6PE5 - chains A and F of the 17 polymer chains in the assembly; structure by electron microscopy, 3.20 A resolution.

# Chain A
Molecule: V-type proton ATPase subunit a, vacuolar isoform
Source organism: Saccharomyces cerevisiae (strain ATCC 204508 / S288c)
UniProt: P32563 (VPH1_YEAST); residues 1-840 here = UniProt positions 1-840
Sequence (1012 residues; each row starts with the number of its first residue):
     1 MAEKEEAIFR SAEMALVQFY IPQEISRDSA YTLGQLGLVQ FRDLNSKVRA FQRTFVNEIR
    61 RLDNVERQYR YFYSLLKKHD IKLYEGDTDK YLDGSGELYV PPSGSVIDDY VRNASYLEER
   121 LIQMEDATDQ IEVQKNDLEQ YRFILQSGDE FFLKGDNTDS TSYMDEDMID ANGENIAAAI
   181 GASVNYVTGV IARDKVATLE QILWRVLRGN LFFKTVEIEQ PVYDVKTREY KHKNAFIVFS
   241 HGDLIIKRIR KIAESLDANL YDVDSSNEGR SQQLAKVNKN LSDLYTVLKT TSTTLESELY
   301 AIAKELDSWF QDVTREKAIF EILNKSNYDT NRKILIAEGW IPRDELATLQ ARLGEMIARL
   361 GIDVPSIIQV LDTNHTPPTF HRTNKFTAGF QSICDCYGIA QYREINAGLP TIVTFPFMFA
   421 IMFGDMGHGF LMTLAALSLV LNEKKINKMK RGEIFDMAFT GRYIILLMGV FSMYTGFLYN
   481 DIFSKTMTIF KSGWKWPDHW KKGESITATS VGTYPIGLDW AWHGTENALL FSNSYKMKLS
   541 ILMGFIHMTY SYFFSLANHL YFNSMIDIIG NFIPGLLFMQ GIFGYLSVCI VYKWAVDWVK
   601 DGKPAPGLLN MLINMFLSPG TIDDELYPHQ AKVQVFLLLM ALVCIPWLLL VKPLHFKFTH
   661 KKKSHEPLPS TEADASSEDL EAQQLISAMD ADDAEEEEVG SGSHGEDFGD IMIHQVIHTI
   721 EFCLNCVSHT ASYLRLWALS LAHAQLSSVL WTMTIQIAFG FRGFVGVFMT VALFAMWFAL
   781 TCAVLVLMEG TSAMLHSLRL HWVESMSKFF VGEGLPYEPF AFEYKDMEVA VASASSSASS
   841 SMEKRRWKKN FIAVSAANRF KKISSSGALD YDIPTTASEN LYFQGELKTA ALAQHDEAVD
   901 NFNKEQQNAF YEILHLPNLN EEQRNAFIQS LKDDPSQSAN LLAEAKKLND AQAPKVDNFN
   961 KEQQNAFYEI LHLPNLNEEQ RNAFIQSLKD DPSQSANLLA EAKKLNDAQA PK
Disordered / not traced: 1-2, 156-183, 660-706, 836-1012
Construct notes: expression tag (841-1012)

# Chain F
Molecule: Uncharacterized protein YPR170W-B
Source organism: Saccharomyces cerevisiae (strain ATCC 204508 / S288c)
UniProt: P0C5R9 (YP17B_YEAST); residues 1-85 here = UniProt positions 1-85
Sequence (85 residues; each row starts with the number of its first residue):
     1 MRPVVSTGKA WCCTVLSAFG VVILSVIAHL FNTNHESFVG SINDPEDGPA VAHTVYLAAL
    61 VYLVFFVFCG FQVYLARRKP SIELR
Disordered / not traced: 1-2, 77-85

# Interface between chain A and chain F
Pairs across the interface - 24 pairs, chain A then chain F:
  Leu434(A) - Phe19(F)  hydrophobic
  Lys485(A) - Ser37(F)  hydrogen bond (side chain-backbone)
  Lys485(A) - Phe38(F)
  Thr488(A) - His35(F)
  Lys502(A) - Ile42(F)
  Trp751(A) - Ile27(F)  hydrophobic
  Gln756(A) - Asp44(F)
  Phe759(A) - Phe31(F)  hydrophobic
  Phe759(A) - Val51(F)
  Arg762(A) - Ala50(F)  hydrogen bond (side chain-backbone)
  Arg762(A) - Val51(F)
  Arg762(A) - Thr54(F)
  Val767(A) - Thr54(F)
  Val767(A) - Leu57(F)  hydrophobic
  Thr770(A) - Ala58(F)
  Thr770(A) - Tyr62(F)
  Val771(A) - Ala58(F)  hydrophobic
  Val771(A) - Tyr62(F)  hydrogen bond (backbone-side chain)
  Phe774(A) - Gly20(F)
  Phe774(A) - Ile23(F)  hydrophobic
  Phe774(A) - Tyr62(F)
  Ala775(A) - Tyr62(F)
  Phe778(A) - Leu16(F)  hydrophobic
  Phe778(A) - Phe19(F)  hydrophobic
Other interface residues (no listed pair), chain A (19 interface residues in all): Leu431, Phe483, Met487, His523, Gly766
Other interface residues (no listed pair), chain F (20 interface residues in all): Leu24, Val61, Phe65

# Overview
Chain A and chain F form an interface of 19 and 20 residues respectively, with 3 hydrogen bonds. Among the
polar pairs are Lys485(A)-Ser37(F), Arg762(A)-Ala50(F) and Val771(A)-Tyr62(F).
Here chain A is V-type proton ATPase subunit a, vacuolar isoform and chain F is Uncharacterized protein
YPR170W-B, both from Saccharomyces cerevisiae (strain ATCC 204508 / S288c). Entry 6PE5 (Yeast Vo motor in
complex with 2 VopQ molecules) was determined by electron microscopy (same publication as 6PE4).
